Entry 7SZG (X-ray diffraction, 2.69 A resolution); this record covers chain A.

[Chain A]
Protein: SxtDIOX
Source organism: Microseira wollei
Reference sequence: C3RVP5 (C3RVP5_9CYAN); numbering as in UniProt (aligned over 1-334)
Chain sequence (334 residues; each row starts with the number of its first residue):
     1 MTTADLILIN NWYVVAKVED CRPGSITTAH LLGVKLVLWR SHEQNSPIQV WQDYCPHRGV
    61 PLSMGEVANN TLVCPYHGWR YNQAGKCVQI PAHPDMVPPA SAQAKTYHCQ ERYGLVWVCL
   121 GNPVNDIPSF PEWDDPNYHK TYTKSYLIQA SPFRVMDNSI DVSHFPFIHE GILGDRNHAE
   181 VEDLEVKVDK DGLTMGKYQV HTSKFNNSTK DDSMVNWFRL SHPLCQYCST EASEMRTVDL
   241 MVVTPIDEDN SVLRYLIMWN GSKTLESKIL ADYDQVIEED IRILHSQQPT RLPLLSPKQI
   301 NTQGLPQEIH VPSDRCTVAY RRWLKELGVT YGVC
Not modelled in the structure: 1-2, 203-212, 297-303
Bound ions: 2Fe-2S cluster Fe: C55, H57, C74, H77; Fe ion: H164, H169, D280
Small-molecule neighbours:
  - 2Fe-2S cluster (FES): C55, H57, R58, V60, C74, Y76, H77, G78, W79
  - xenon (XE): L173, D272, Y273, V276
Reported in the primary citation:
  - binding site for xenon: L173, Y273, V276

[Overview]
Bound to chain A: 2Fe-2S cluster and xenon. The 2Fe-2S cluster Fe site is built by C55, H57, C74 and H77.
H164, H169 and D280 form the Fe ion site. From the paper: a binding site for xenon at L173, Y273 and V276.
Chain A is SxtDIOX (Microseira wollei); the structure, Structure of the Rieske Non-heme Iron Oxygenase GxtA
Pressurized with Xenon, was determined by X-ray diffraction, deposited together with 7SZE, 7SZF and 7SZH.
